PDB entry 6V1S | electron microscopy, 3.80 A resolution | chains C and Z of the 8 polymer chains in the assembly

# Chain C
Protein: ADP-ribosyltransferase binding component
Organism: Clostridioides difficile
Reference sequence: A8DS70 (A8DS70_CLODI); residue numbers follow UniProt; this construct covers 1-876
Sequence (876 residues; each row starts with the number of its first residue):
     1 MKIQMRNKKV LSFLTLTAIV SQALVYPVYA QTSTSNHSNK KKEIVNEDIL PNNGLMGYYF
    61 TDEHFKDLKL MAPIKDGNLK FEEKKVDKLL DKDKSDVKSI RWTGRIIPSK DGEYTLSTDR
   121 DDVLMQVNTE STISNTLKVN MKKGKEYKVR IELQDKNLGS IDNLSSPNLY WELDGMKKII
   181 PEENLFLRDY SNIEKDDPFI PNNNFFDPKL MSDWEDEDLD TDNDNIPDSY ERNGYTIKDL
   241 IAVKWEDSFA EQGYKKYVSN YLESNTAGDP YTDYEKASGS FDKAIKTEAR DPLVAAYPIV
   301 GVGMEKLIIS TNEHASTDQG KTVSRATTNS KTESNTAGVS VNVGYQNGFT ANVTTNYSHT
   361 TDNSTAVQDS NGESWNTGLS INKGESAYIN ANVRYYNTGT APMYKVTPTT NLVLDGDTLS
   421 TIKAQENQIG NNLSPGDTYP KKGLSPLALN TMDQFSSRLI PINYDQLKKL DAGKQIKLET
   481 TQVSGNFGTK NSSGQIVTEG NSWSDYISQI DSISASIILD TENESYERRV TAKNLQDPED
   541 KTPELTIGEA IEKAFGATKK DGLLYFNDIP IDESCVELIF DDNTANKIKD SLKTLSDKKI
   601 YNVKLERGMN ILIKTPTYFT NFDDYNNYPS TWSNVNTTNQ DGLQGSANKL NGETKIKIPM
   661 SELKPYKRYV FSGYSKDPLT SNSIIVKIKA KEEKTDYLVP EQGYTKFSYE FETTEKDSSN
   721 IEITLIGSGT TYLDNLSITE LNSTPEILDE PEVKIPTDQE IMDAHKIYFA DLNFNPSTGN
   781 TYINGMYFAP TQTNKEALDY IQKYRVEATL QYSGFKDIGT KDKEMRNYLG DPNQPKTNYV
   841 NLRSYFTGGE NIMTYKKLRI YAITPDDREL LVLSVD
Disordered / not traced: 1-223, 314-381, 557-876
Metal / ion sites: Ca2+ site 1: Asp224, Glu231, Asn260, Glu263, Asp273; Ca2+ site 2 near Asp224 (its only coordinating residue here)

# Chain Z
Protein: ADP-ribosylating binary toxin enzymatic subunit CdtA
Organism: Clostridioides difficile
Notes: EC 2.4.2.-
Reference sequence: Q9KH42 (Q9KH42_CLODI); residues -42 to 420 here correspond to UniProt positions 1-463 (UniProt number = residue number + 43)
Sequence (463 residues; row label = number of the first residue in the row; numbers below 1 keep their minus sign (Met-42 is residue -42)):
   -42 MKKFRKHKRI SNCISILLIL YLTLGGLLPN NIYAQDLQSY SEKVCNTTYK APIERPEDFL
    18 KDKEKAKEWE RKEAERIEQK LERSEKEALE SYKKDSVEIS KYSQTRNYFY DYQIEANSRE
    78 KEYKELRNAI SKNKIDKPMY VYYFESPEKF AFNKVIRTEN QNEISLEKFN EFKETIQNKL
   138 FKQDGFKDIS LYEPGKGDEK PTPLLMHLKL PRNTGMLPYT NTNNVSTLIE QGYSIKIDKI
   198 VRIVIDGKHY IKAEASVVSS LDFKDDVSKG DSWGKANYND WSNKLTPNEL ADVNDYMRGG
   258 YTAINNYLIS NGPVNNPNPE LDSKITNIEN ALKREPIPTN LTVYRRSGPQ EFGLTLTSPE
   318 YDFNKLENID AFKSKWEGQA LSYPNFISTS IGSVNMSAFA KRKIVLRITI PKGSPGAYLS
   378 AIPGYAGEYE VLLNHGSKFK INKIDSYKDG TITKLIVDAT LIP
Disordered / not traced: -42 to 26

# Chain C / chain Z interface
Pairs across the interface (5; chain C residue first):
  Asn491(C) with Gln36(Z)
  Ser492(C) with Leu38(Z), hydrogen bond (side chain-backbone); Glu39(Z), hydrogen bond (side chain-backbone)
  Ser493(C) with Arg40(Z), hydrogen bond
  Val497(C) with Gln36(Z)

# In short
Chain C and chain Z each contribute 4 residues to their interface, with 3 hydrogen bonds. Polar pairs include
Ser492(C)-Leu38(Z), Ser492(C)-Glu39(Z) and Ser493(C)-Arg40(Z). Asp224(C), Glu231(C), Asn260(C), Glu263(C) and
Asp273(C) coordinate Ca2+ site 1.
Chain C is ADP-ribosyltransferase binding component and chain Z is ADP-ribosylating binary toxin enzymatic
subunit CdtA, both from Clostridioides difficile; the structure, Structure of the Clostridioides difficile
transferase toxin, was determined by electron microscopy.
